6CRS - chains A and C of the 3 polymer chains in the assembly; structure by electron microscopy, 3.24 A resolution.

# Chain A
Molecule: viral protein 1
Organism: Enterovirus D68
UniProt: A0A097BW12 (A0A097BW12_9ENTO); residues 1-297 here correspond to UniProt positions 565-861 (UniProt number = residue number + 564)
Sequence (297 residues; each row starts with the number of its first residue):
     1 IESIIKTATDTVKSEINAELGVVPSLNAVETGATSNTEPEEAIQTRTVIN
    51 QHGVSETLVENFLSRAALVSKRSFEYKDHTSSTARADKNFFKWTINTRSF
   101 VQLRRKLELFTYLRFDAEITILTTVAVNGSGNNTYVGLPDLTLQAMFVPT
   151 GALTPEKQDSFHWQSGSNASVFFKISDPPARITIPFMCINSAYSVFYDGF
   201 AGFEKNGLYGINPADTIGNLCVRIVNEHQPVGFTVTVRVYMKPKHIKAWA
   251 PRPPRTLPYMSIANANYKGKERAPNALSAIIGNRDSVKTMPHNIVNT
Unresolved in the structure: 1-41, 79-86, 129-136, 270-297

# Chain C
Molecule: viral protein 2
Organism: enterovirus D68
UniProt: A0A1I9KXX3 (A0A1I9KXX3_9ENTO); residues 1-248 here correspond to UniProt positions 70-317 (UniProt number = residue number + 69)
Sequence (248 residues; row label = number of the first residue in the row):
     1 SPSAEACGYSDRVLQLKLGNSAIVTQEAANYCCAYGEWPNYLPDHEAVAI
    51 DKPTQPETATDRFYTLKSVKWETGSTGWWWKLPDALNNIGMFGQNVQHHY
   101 LYRSGFLIHVQCNATKFHQGALLVVAIPEHQRGAHNTNTSPGFDDIMKGE
   151 EGGTFNHPYVLDDGTSLACATIFPHQWINLRTNNSATIVLPWMNAAPMDF
   201 PLRHNQWTLAIIPVVPLGTRTTSSMVPITVSIAPMCCEFNGLRHAITQ
Unresolved in the structure: 1-12, 248

# How chain A and chain C interact
Pairs across the interface (88):
  T111(A) with P128(C); E129(C)
  Y112(A) with E129(C), hydrogen bond; M193(C), hydrogen bond (side chain-backbone); N194(C), hydrogen bond; A195(C)
  N190(A) with A195(C); A196(C)
  S191(A) with A195(C), hydrogen bond (backbone-backbone)
  A192(A) with A195(C)
  F196(A) with E129(C); Q131(C)
  Y197(A) with E129(C); Q131(C); R203(C), hydrogen bond; H204(C)
  D198(A) with K81(C), salt bridge; E129(C), hydrogen bond (backbone-side chain); H130(C), hydrogen bond (side chain-backbone); H204(C), hydrogen bond (backbone-side chain); N205(C), hydrogen bond (backbone-backbone); T208(C), hydrogen bond
  G199(A) with R203(C); H204(C)
  F200(A) with G142(C); F143(C), hydrophobic; I146(C), hydrophobic; M147(C), hydrophobic; R203(C), hydrogen bond (backbone-backbone)
  A201(A) with R203(C), hydrogen bond (backbone-side chain)
  F203(A) with L202(C), hydrophobic; R203(C)
  E204(A) with L202(C)
  Y209(A) with H130(C), hydrogen bond (side chain-backbone); Q131(C); R132(C), hydrogen bond (side chain-backbone); P141(C); I146(C)
  G210(A) with Q131(C)
  A250(A) with Y35(C); M193(C), hydrophobic
  P251(A) with I172(C); F173(C)
  R252(A) with P128(C), hydrogen bond (side chain-backbone); E129(C), hydrogen bond (side chain-backbone); D163(C), salt bridge; I172(C); F173(C)
  P253(A) with T165(C), hydrogen bond (backbone-side chain); S166(C); C169(C); A170(C), hydrophobic; I172(C); F173(C)
  P254(A) with T165(C), hydrogen bond (backbone-side chain); S166(C)
  R255(A) with D163(C), hydrogen bond (side chain-backbone); G164(C); T165(C), hydrogen bond (backbone-side chain)
  T256(A) with G164(C), hydrogen bond (side chain-backbone); S166(C)
  L257(A) with V160(C), hydrophobic; G164(C), hydrogen bond (backbone-backbone)
  M260(A) with N136(C); T137(C)
  N264(A) with Q131(C); N138(C), hydrogen bond (side chain-backbone); T139(C); S140(C), hydrogen bond
  A265(A) with Q131(C); G133(C); D163(C)
  N266(A) with G133(C); A134(C), hydrogen bond (side chain-backbone); T137(C), hydrogen bond (side chain-backbone); N138(C), hydrogen bond (side chain-backbone); T139(C), hydrogen bond (side chain-backbone)
  Y267(A) with G133(C); A134(C), hydrogen bond (backbone-backbone); H135(C); N136(C), hydrogen bond (backbone-backbone); H157(C); V160(C), hydrophobic; D162(C), hydrogen bond; D163(C); G164(C)
  K268(A) with H135(C); N136(C), hydrogen bond
Also at the interface, not in a pair above, chain A (35 interface residues in all): R98, V195, G202, P213, S261, A263
Also at the interface, not in a pair above, chain C (42 interface residues in all): I127, W207

# Overview
35 residues of chain A and 42 residues of chain C are in contact; the contacts include 32 hydrogen bonds and 2
salt bridges. Polar pairs include D198(A)-K81(C), R252(A)-D163(C) and Y112(A)-E129(C).
Here chain A is viral protein 1 (Enterovirus D68) and chain C is viral protein 2 (enterovirus D68). Entry 6CRS
(CryoEM structure of human enterovirus D68 A-particle (pH 7.2 and 4 degrees Celsius)) was determined by
electron microscopy, deposited together with 6CRP, 6CRR, 6CRU, 6CS3, 6CS4, 6CS5 and 5 further entries.
